Entry 1OXT (X-ray diffraction, 2.10 A resolution); this record covers chain A.

== Chain A ==
Molecule: ABC transporter, ATP binding protein
Source organism: Sulfolobus solfataricus
UniProt: Q97UY8 (Q97UY8_SULSO); residues 1-353 here = UniProt positions 1-353
Sequence (353 residues; row label = number of the first residue in the row):
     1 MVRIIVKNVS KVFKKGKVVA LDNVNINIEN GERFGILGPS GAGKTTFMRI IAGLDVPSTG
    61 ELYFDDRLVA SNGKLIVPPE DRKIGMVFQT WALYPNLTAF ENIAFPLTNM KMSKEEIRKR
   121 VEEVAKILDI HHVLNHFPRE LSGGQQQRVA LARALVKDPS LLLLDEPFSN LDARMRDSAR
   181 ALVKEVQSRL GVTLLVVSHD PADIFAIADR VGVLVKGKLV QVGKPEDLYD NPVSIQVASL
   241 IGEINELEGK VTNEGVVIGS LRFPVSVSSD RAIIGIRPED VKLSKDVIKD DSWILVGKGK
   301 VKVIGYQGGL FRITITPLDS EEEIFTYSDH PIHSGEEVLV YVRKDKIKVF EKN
Not modelled in the structure: 353
Swiss-Prot annotation at these positions:
  - binding site (ATP): Ser-40 to Thr-46, Gln-89, Glu-166
  - mutagenesis: Ser-142 (S142A: Decrease in ATPase activity. Can form dimers), Gly-144 (G144A: Loss of ATPase activity. Cannot form dimers. Forms an active heterodimer; when associated with A-166), Glu-166 (E166A: Loss of ATPase activity. Can form dimers in the presence of ATP-Mg(2+). Forms an active heterodimer; when associated with A-144; E166Q: Strong decrease in ATPase activity ...)

== Overview ==
Curated annotation (UniProt) lists 9 ATP-binding residues and 3 mutagenesis sites.
Chain A is ABC transporter, ATP binding protein (Sulfolobus solfataricus); the structure, Crystal structure of
GlcV, the ABC-ATPase of the glucose ABC transporter from Sulfolobus solfataricus, was determined by X-ray
diffraction (same publication as 1OXS, 1OXU and 1OXV).
